Entry 1JII (X-ray diffraction, 3.20 A resolution); this record covers chain A.

# Chain A
Name: tyrosyl-tRNA synthetase
From: Staphylococcus aureus
Notes: EC 6.1.1.1
Chain sequence (420 residues; numbered 1 to 420; the number before each row is that of its first residue):
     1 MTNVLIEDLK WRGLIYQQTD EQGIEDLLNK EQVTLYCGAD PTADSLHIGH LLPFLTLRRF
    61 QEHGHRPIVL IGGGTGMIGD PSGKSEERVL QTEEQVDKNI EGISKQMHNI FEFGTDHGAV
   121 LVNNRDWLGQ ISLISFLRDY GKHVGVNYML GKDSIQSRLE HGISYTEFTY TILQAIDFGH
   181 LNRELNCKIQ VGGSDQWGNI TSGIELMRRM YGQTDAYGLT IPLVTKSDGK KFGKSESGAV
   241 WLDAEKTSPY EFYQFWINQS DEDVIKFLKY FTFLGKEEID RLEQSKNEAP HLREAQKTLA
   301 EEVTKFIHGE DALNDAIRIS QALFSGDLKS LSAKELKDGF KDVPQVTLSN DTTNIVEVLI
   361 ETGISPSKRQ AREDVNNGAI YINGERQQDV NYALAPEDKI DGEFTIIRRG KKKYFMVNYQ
Unresolved in the structure: 1, 321-420
Residues lining bound ligands: sb-219383 (383; [2-amino-3-(4-hydroxy-phenyl)-propionylamino]- (2,4,5,8-tetrahydroxy-7-oxa-2-aza-bicyclo[3.2.1]oct-3-yl)- acetic acid): Tyr36, Cys37, Gly38, Ala39, Asp40, Thr42, Gly49, His50, Pro53, Phe54, Leu70, Thr75, Asp80, Asn124, Tyr170, Gln174, Asp177, Gln190, Gly193, Asp195, Gln196, Asn199

# In short
Chain A binds sb-219383.
Chain A is tyrosyl-tRNA synthetase (Staphylococcus aureus); the structure, Crystal structure of S. aureus
TyrRS in complex with SB-219383, was determined by X-ray diffraction, deposited together with 1JIJ, 1JIK and
1JIL.
